8G09 - chains B and E of the 20 polymer chains in the assembly; structure by electron microscopy, 3.10 A resolution.

== Chain B ==
Protein: ATP synthase subunit alpha
From: Mycolicibacterium smegmatis MC2 155
Notes: EC 7.1.2.2
UniProt: A0R202 (ATPA_MYCS2); residue numbers follow UniProt; this construct covers 1-548
Amino-acid sequence (548 residues; each row starts with the number of its first residue):
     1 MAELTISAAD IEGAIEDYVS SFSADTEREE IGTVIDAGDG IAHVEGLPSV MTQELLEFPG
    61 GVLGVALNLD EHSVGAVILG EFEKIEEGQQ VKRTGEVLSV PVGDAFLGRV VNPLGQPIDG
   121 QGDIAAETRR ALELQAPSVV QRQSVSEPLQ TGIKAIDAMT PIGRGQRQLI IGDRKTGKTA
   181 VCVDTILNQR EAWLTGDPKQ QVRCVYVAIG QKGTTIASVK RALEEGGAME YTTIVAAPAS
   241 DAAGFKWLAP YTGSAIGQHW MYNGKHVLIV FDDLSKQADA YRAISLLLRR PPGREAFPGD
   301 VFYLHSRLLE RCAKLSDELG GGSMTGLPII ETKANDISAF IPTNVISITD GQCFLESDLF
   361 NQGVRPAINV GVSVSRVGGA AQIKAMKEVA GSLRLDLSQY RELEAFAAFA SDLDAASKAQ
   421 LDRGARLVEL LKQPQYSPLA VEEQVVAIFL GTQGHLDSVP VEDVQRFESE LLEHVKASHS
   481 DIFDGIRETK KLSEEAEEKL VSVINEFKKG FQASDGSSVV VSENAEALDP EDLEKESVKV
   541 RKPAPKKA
Not modelled in the structure: 1-8, 23-28, 516-532, 546-548
Residues lining bound ligands: ATP (adenosine-5'-triphosphate): Asp173, Arg174, Lys175, Thr176, Gly177, Lys178, Thr179, Ala180, Arg365, Pro366, Gln433, Pro434, Gln435
Curated features (UniProtKB/Swiss-Prot):
  - binding site (ATP): Gly172 to Thr179
  - site: Ser373 (Required for activity)

== Chain E ==
Protein: ATP synthase subunit beta
From: Mycolicibacterium smegmatis MC2 155
Notes: EC 7.1.2.2
UniProt: A0R200 (ATPB_MYCS2); residue numbers follow UniProt; this construct covers 1-475
Amino-acid sequence (475 residues; each row starts with the number of its first residue):
     1 MTATAEKTAG RVVRITGPVV DVEFPRGSVP ELFNALHAEI TFGALAKTLT LEVAQHLGDS
    61 LVRCISMQPT DGLVRGVEVT DTGASISVPV GDGVKGHVFN ALGDCLDDPG YGKDFEHWSI
   121 HRKPPAFSDL EPRTEMLETG LKVVDLLTPY VRGGKIALFG GAGVGKTVLI QEMINRIARN
   181 FGGTSVFAGV GERTREGNDL WVELADANVL KDTALVFGQM DEPPGTRMRV ALSALTMAEF
   241 FRDEQGQDVL LFIDNIFRFT QAGSEVSTLL GRMPSAVGYQ PTLADEMGEL QERITSTRGR
   301 SITSMQAVYV PADDYTDPAP ATTFAHLDAT TELSRAVFSK GIFPAVDPLA SSSTILDPAI
   361 VGDEHYRVAQ EVIRILQRYK DLQDIIAILG IDELSEEDKQ LVNRARRIER FLSQNMMAAE
   421 QFTGQPGSTV PLKETIEAFD KLTKGEFDHL PEQAFFLIGG LDDLAKKAES LGAKL
Not modelled in the structure: 1-7, 472-475

== Chain B / chain E interface ==
Residue-residue contacts (18):
  Pro48(B) - Arg75(E)
  Val50(B) - Val74(E)
  Met51(B) - Leu73(E)
  Thr52(B) - Gly72(E)  hydrogen bond (backbone-backbone)
  Thr52(B) - Leu73(E)  hydrogen bond (backbone-backbone)
  Asn68(B) - Ile15(E)
  Leu69(B) - Arg14(E)
  Leu69(B) - Ile15(E)  hydrogen bond (backbone-backbone)
  Asp70(B) - Val13(E)
  Glu71(B) - Val13(E)
  Ser338(B) - Ala312(E)
  Gly371(B) - Phe338(E)
  Gly371(B) - Ser339(E)
  Gly378(B) - Gln421(E)
  Gly379(B) - Gln421(E)  hydrogen bond (backbone-backbone)
  Gly391(B) - Phe422(E)
  Ser398(B) - Lys340(E)
  Gln399(B) - Lys340(E)
Interface residues without a listed pair, chain B (23 interface residues in all): Leu67, Val139, Gly293, Arg294, Gly299, Arg307, Ala339, Ser392
Interface residues without a listed pair, chain E (20 interface residues in all): Gly17, Asp71, Asn198, Met220, Glu265, Gly278, Thr423

== In short ==
The interface between chain B and chain E involves 23 residues on one side and 20 on the other, with 4
hydrogen bonds. Main-chain hydrogen bonds include Thr52(B)-Gly72(E), Thr52(B)-Leu73(E) and Leu69(B)-Ile15(E).
Bound to chain B: ATP. From UniProt: 8 ATP-binding residues on chain B.
Chain B is ATP synthase subunit alpha and chain E is ATP synthase subunit beta, both from Mycolicibacterium
smegmatis MC2 155; the structure, Cryo-EM structure of SQ31f-bound Mycobacterium smegmatis ATP synthase
rotational state 2 (backbone model), was determined by electron microscopy (same publication as 8G07, 8G08,
8G0A, 8G0B, 8G0C, 8G0D and 8G0E).
